6CYR - chain A; structure by X-ray diffraction, 2.20 A resolution.

# Chain A
Protein: Ubiquitin-conjugating enzyme E2 A
Source organism: Homo sapiens
Notes: EC 2.3.2.23
Reference sequence: P49459 (UBE2A_HUMAN); numbering as in UniProt (aligned over 1-152)
Chain sequence (155 residues; row label = number of the first residue in the row; numbers below 1 keep their minus sign (Gly-2 is residue -2)):
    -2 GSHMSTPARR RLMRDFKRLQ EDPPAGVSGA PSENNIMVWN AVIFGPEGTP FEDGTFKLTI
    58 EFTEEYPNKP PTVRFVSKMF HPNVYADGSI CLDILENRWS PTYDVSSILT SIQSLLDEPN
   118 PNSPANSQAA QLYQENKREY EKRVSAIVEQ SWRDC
Unresolved in the structure: -2 to -1
Differences from the reference sequence: expression tag (-2 to 0); engineered mutation Glu93 (Gln in P49459)
Disulfide bonds: Cys88-Cys152
What the authors report for this chain:
  - conformationally variable residues: Leu89
  - disease-associated variants - Q93E: decreased catalytic activity on free lysine
  - disease-associated variants - Q93E: unchanged catalytic activity on hydroxylamine
  - disease-associated variants - Q93E: increased catalytic activity on pH 9 or above
  - catalytic residues: Cys88 (citing earlier work)
  - disease-associated variants - R7W, R11Q, G23R: decreased catalytic activity

# Overview
From the paper: the catalytic residue Cys88; R7W, R11Q and G23R reduce catalytic activity.
Chain A is Ubiquitin-conjugating enzyme E2 A (Homo sapiens); the structure, Crystal structure of the UBE2A
variant Q93E, was determined by X-ray diffraction (same publication as 6CYO).
